PDB entry 1UBT | X-ray diffraction, 1.34 A resolution | chains S and L

Chain S:
Name: Periplasmic [NiFe] hydrogenase Small subunit
Organism: Desulfovibrio vulgaris str. 'Miyazaki F'
Notes: EC 1.12.2.1
UniProt: P21853 (PHNS_DESVM); residues 1-267 here correspond to UniProt positions 51-317 (UniProt number = residue number + 50)
Chain sequence (267 residues; numbered 1 to 267; the number before each row is that of its first residue):
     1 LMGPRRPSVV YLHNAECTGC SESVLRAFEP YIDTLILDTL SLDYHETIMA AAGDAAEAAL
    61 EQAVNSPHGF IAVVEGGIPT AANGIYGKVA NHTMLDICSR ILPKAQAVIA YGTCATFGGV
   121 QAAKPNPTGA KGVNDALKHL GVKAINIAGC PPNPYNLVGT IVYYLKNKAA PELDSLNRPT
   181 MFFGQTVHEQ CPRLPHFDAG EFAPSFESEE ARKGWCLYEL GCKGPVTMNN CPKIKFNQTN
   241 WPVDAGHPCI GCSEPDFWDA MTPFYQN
Bound ions: 4Fe-4S cluster Fe site 1: Cys-17, Cys-20, Cys-114, Cys-150; 4Fe-4S cluster Fe site 2: His-188, Cys-191, Cys-216, Cys-222; 3Fe-4S cluster Fe: Cys-231, Cys-249, Cys-252
Small-molecule neighbours:
  - 3Fe-4S cluster (F3S): Val-187, Thr-227, Asn-229, Cys-231, Phe-236, Trp-241, Pro-242, Cys-249, Ile-250, Gly-251, Cys-252, Ser-253
  - 4Fe-4S cluster (SF4), molecule 1: Glu-16, Cys-17, Thr-18, Gly-19, Cys-20, Glu-75, Gly-112, Thr-113, Cys-114, Val-120, Gly-149, Cys-150, Pro-151
  - 4Fe-4S cluster (SF4), molecule 2: Val-187, His-188, Cys-191, Arg-193, Leu-194, Phe-197, Cys-216, Leu-217, Tyr-218, Cys-222, Gly-224, Pro-225, Val-243

Chain L:
Name: Periplasmic [NiFe] hydrogenase Large subunit
Organism: Desulfovibrio vulgaris str. 'Miyazaki F'
Notes: EC 1.12.2.1
UniProt: P21852 (PHNL_DESVM); residue numbers follow UniProt; this construct covers 19-552
Chain sequence (534 residues; row label = number of the first residue in the row):
    19 SSYSGPIVVD PVTRIEGHLR IEVEVENGKV KNAYSSSTLF RGLEIILKGR DPRDAQHFTQ
    79 RTCGVCTYTH ALASTRCVDN AVGVHIPKNA TYIRNLVLGA QYLHDHIVHF YHLHALDFVD
   139 VTAALKADPA KAAKVASSIS PRKTTAADLK AVQDKLKTFV ETGQLGPFTN AYFLGGHPAY
   199 YLDPETNLIA TAHYLEALRL QVKAARAMAV FGAKNPHTQF TVVGGVTCYD ALTPQRIAEF
   259 EALWKETKAF VDEVYIPDLL VVAAAYKDWT QYGGTDNFIT FGEFPKDEYD LNSRFFKPGV
   319 VFKRDFKNIK PFDKMQIEEH VRHSWYEGAE ARHPWKGQTQ PKYTDLHGDD RYSWMKAPRY
   379 MGEPMETGPL AQVLIAYSQG HPKVKAVTDA VLAKLGVGPE ALFSTLGRTA ARGIETAVIA
   439 EYVGVMLQEY KDNIAKGDNV ICAPWEMPKQ AEGVGFVNAP RGGLSHWIRI EDGKIGNFQL
   499 VVPSTWTLGP RCDKNKLSPV EASLIGTPVA DAKRPVEILR TVHSFDPCIA CGVH
Bound ions: Mg2+: Glu-62, Leu-498, His-552; Ni ion: Cys-81, Cys-84, Cys-546, Cys-549
Small-molecule neighbours: FNE ((mu-sulphido)-bis(mu-cys,S)-[tricarbonyliron-di-(cys,S)nickel(II)](fe-ni)): Cys-81, Cys-84, Thr-87, His-88, Ala-477, Pro-478, Arg-479, Leu-482, Val-500, Pro-501, Ser-502, Cys-546, Cys-549
Curated features (UniProtKB/Swiss-Prot):
  - binding site (Mg(2+)): Glu-62, Leu-498, His-552
  - binding site (Ni(2+)): Cys-81, Cys-84, Cys-546, Cys-549
  - binding site (Fe cation): Cys-84, Cys-549

How chain S and chain L interact:
Contacting residue pairs - 184 pairs, chain S then chain L:
  Leu-1(S) / Gln-182(L)
  Leu-1(S) / Leu-183(L)  hydrogen bond (backbone-backbone)
  Leu-1(S) / Gly-184(L)  hydrogen bond (backbone-backbone)
  Leu-1(S) / Thr-187(L)
  Met-2(S) / Gly-181(L)
  Met-2(S) / Gln-182(L)
  Gly-3(S) / Gln-182(L)
  Pro-4(S) / Thr-180(L)
  Pro-4(S) / Gln-182(L)  hydrogen bond (backbone-side chain)
  Arg-5(S) / Gln-182(L)  hydrogen bond (backbone-side chain)
  Arg-6(S) / Phe-177(L)
  Arg-6(S) / Thr-180(L)  hydrogen bond
  Arg-6(S) / Gln-182(L)  hydrogen bond (backbone-side chain)
  His-13(S) / His-36(L)  hydrogen bond (backbone-side chain)
  Asn-14(S) / His-36(L)
  Asn-14(S) / Leu-57(L)
  Ala-15(S) / Leu-57(L)  hydrophobic
  Glu-16(S) / Glu-34(L)
  Glu-16(S) / His-36(L)
  Glu-16(S) / Arg-59(L)
  Glu-16(S) / Ala-548(L)
  Cys-17(S) / Glu-34(L)
  Cys-17(S) / Arg-59(L)
  Cys-17(S) / Arg-79(L)
  Cys-17(S) / Thr-80(L)
  Cys-17(S) / Cys-81(L)
  Cys-17(S) / Gly-82(L)  hydrogen bond (backbone-backbone)
  Cys-17(S) / His-235(L)
  Thr-18(S) / Glu-34(L)  hydrogen bond
  Thr-18(S) / Val-83(L)
  Gly-19(S) / Gly-82(L)
  Gly-19(S) / Pro-234(L)
  Glu-22(S) / Gly-82(L)
  Glu-22(S) / Val-83(L)
  Glu-22(S) / His-122(L)
  Glu-22(S) / Pro-234(L)
  Ser-23(S) / Pro-234(L)
  Leu-25(S) / Gln-219(L)  hydrogen bond (backbone-side chain)
  Leu-25(S) / Val-220(L)
  Arg-26(S) / His-122(L)  hydrogen bond
  Arg-26(S) / Gln-219(L)  hydrogen bond
  Arg-26(S) / Ala-223(L)
  Arg-26(S) / Asn-233(L)
  Phe-28(S) / Arg-224(L)
  Tyr-31(S) / Arg-217(L)
  Asp-33(S) / Leu-216(L)
  Asp-33(S) / Arg-217(L)  salt bridge
  Thr-34(S) / Arg-217(L)  hydrogen bond
  Ile-36(S) / Phe-177(L)
  Leu-37(S) / Phe-177(L)  hydrophobic
  Asp-38(S) / Lys-173(L)  salt bridge
  Ser-41(S) / Gln-182(L)
  Leu-42(S) / Gly-184(L)
  Leu-42(S) / Pro-185(L)
  Asp-43(S) / Gly-184(L)
  Tyr-44(S) / Pro-29(L)
  Glu-46(S) / Thr-31(L)
  Glu-46(S) / Arg-32(L)  hydrogen bond (backbone-backbone)
  Glu-46(S) / His-36(L)  salt bridge
  Thr-47(S) / Arg-32(L)
  Thr-47(S) / Leu-131(L)
  Ile-48(S) / Arg-32(L)
  Met-49(S) / Thr-31(L)
  Met-49(S) / Arg-32(L)  hydrogen bond (backbone-side chain)
  Met-49(S) / Pro-185(L)
  Ala-50(S) / Arg-32(L)  hydrogen bond (backbone-side chain)
  Ala-50(S) / Leu-134(L)  hydrophobic
  Ala-50(S) / Pro-185(L)  hydrogen bond (backbone-backbone)
  Ala-50(S) / Ala-189(L)  hydrophobic
  Ala-51(S) / Thr-31(L)  hydrogen bond (backbone-side chain)
  Ala-51(S) / Thr-187(L)
  Ala-51(S) / Asn-188(L)
  Ala-52(S) / Val-27(L)  hydrophobic
  Ala-52(S) / Pro-29(L)
  Ala-52(S) / Thr-31(L)
  Ala-52(S) / Tyr-190(L)  hydrogen bond (backbone-side chain)
  Ala-52(S) / Leu-537(L)  hydrophobic
  Gly-53(S) / Val-27(L)
  Gly-53(S) / Asp-28(L)
  Gly-53(S) / Pro-29(L)  hydrogen bond (backbone-backbone)
  Ala-55(S) / Asn-188(L)
  Ala-55(S) / Tyr-190(L)  hydrophobic
  Ala-58(S) / Asn-188(L)
  Ala-59(S) / Thr-187(L)
  Ala-59(S) / Asn-188(L)  hydrogen bond (backbone-side chain)
  Gln-62(S) / Thr-187(L)
  Ile-85(S) / Tyr-361(L)  hydrophobic
  Tyr-86(S) / Thr-56(L)
  Tyr-86(S) / Leu-57(L)
  Tyr-86(S) / Phe-58(L)  hydrogen bond (backbone-backbone)
  Tyr-86(S) / Trp-372(L)  hydrophobic
  Gly-87(S) / Thr-56(L)
  Gly-87(S) / Leu-57(L)
  Lys-88(S) / Thr-56(L)  hydrogen bond (backbone-side chain)
  Lys-88(S) / Tyr-361(L)  hydrogen bond
  Lys-88(S) / Asp-363(L)  salt bridge
  Val-89(S) / Asp-28(L)
  Val-89(S) / His-36(L)
  Ala-90(S) / Asp-28(L)  hydrogen bond (backbone-side chain)
  Asn-91(S) / Asp-28(L)
  Asn-91(S) / Arg-38(L)
  Asn-91(S) / Leu-364(L)
  Met-94(S) / His-36(L)
  Met-94(S) / Leu-57(L)  hydrophobic
  Val-120(S) / Leu-61(L)  hydrophobic
  Val-120(S) / Ile-64(L)
  Gln-121(S) / Arg-59(L)
  Gln-121(S) / Ile-64(L)
  Ala-123(S) / Ile-64(L)
  Ala-123(S) / Arg-68(L)
  Ala-123(S) / Phe-76(L)  hydrophobic
  Lys-124(S) / Ile-64(L)
  Lys-124(S) / Arg-68(L)  hydrogen bond (backbone-side chain)
  Pro-125(S) / Ile-63(L)  hydrophobic
  Pro-125(S) / Ile-64(L)
  Pro-127(S) / Arg-59(L)
  Pro-127(S) / Ile-63(L)  hydrophobic
  Pro-127(S) / Ile-64(L)
  Thr-128(S) / Phe-58(L)
  Thr-128(S) / Arg-59(L)
  Cys-150(S) / Arg-79(L)  hydrogen bond (backbone-side chain)
  Cys-150(S) / Lys-232(L)
  Cys-150(S) / His-235(L)  hydrogen bond (backbone-side chain)
  Pro-151(S) / Pro-234(L)
  Pro-151(S) / His-235(L)
  Phe-206(S) / Val-240(L)  hydrophobic
  Phe-206(S) / Thr-245(L)
  Phe-206(S) / Tyr-247(L)  hydrogen bond (backbone-side chain)
  Phe-206(S) / Cys-460(L)  hydrophobic
  Glu-207(S) / Tyr-247(L)
  Glu-207(S) / Cys-460(L)
  Glu-207(S) / Pro-462(L)
  Ser-208(S) / Tyr-247(L)
  Ala-211(S) / Tyr-247(L)
  Arg-212(S) / Tyr-247(L)
  Arg-212(S) / Leu-250(L)
  Arg-212(S) / Asn-457(L)  hydrogen bond (side chain-backbone)
  Phe-236(S) / Lys-232(L)
  Asn-237(S) / Arg-224(L)  hydrogen bond (backbone-side chain)
  Asn-237(S) / Ala-227(L)
  Asn-237(S) / Lys-232(L)
  Asn-237(S) / Asn-233(L)  hydrogen bond (side chain-backbone)
  Gln-238(S) / Arg-224(L)
  Thr-239(S) / Arg-224(L)
  Thr-239(S) / Ala-227(L)
  Thr-239(S) / Arg-254(L)  hydrogen bond
  Thr-239(S) / Glu-257(L)  hydrogen bond
  Asn-240(S) / Ala-227(L)  hydrogen bond (side chain-backbone)
  Asn-240(S) / Val-228(L)  hydrogen bond (side chain-backbone)
  Asn-240(S) / Ala-231(L)
  Asn-240(S) / Arg-254(L)  hydrogen bond
  Trp-241(S) / Ala-231(L)  hydrogen bond (backbone-backbone)
  Pro-242(S) / Ala-231(L)  hydrophobic
  Pro-242(S) / Lys-232(L)
  Pro-242(S) / Gln-237(L)
  Ala-245(S) / Ala-231(L)  hydrophobic
  Ala-245(S) / Thr-245(L)  hydrogen bond (backbone-side chain)
  Ala-245(S) / Cys-246(L)  hydrogen bond (backbone-backbone)
  Gly-246(S) / Thr-245(L)
  His-247(S) / His-75(L)
  His-247(S) / Gln-237(L)
  His-247(S) / Thr-239(L)
  His-247(S) / Val-240(L)
  His-247(S) / Thr-245(L)
  Pro-248(S) / Gln-237(L)  hydrogen bond (backbone-side chain)
  Cys-249(S) / Gln-237(L)
  Ile-250(S) / Gln-237(L)
  Trp-258(S) / Arg-68(L)  hydrogen bond (backbone-side chain)
  Trp-258(S) / His-75(L)
  Trp-258(S) / Phe-76(L)  hydrophobic
  Trp-258(S) / Arg-79(L)
  Asp-259(S) / Arg-68(L)  salt bridge
  Thr-262(S) / Arg-68(L)
  Thr-262(S) / Asp-72(L)
  Pro-263(S) / Asp-69(L)
  Pro-263(S) / Asp-72(L)
  Phe-264(S) / Asp-72(L)  hydrogen bond (backbone-side chain)
  Phe-264(S) / His-75(L)
  Phe-264(S) / Phe-76(L)  hydrophobic
  Tyr-265(S) / Arg-71(L)
  Tyr-265(S) / Gln-74(L)  hydrogen bond
  Tyr-265(S) / His-75(L)
  Tyr-265(S) / Thr-239(L)
  Tyr-265(S) / Val-240(L)
Other interface residues (no listed pair), chain S (88 interface residues in all): Ala-27, Ile-32, Ala-56, Glu-57, Pro-79, Asp-244, Gln-266
Other interface residues (no listed pair), chain L (83 interface residues in all): Ile-33, Gly-35, Gly-60, His-130, Phe-186, Leu-213, Phe-229, Asp-248, Pro-359, Val-458

In short:
Chain S and chain L form an interface of 88 and 83 residues respectively, with 44 hydrogen bonds and 5 salt
bridges. Among the polar pairs are Asp-33(S)/Arg-217(L), Asp-38(S)/Lys-173(L) and Glu-46(S)/His-36(L). Bound
to chain S: 4Fe-4S cluster and 3Fe-4S cluster.
Here chain S is Periplasmic [NiFe] hydrogenase Small subunit and chain L is Periplasmic [NiFe] hydrogenase
Large subunit, both from Desulfovibrio vulgaris str. 'Miyazaki F'. Entry 1UBT (Three-dimensional Structure of
The Carbon Monoxide Complex of [NiFe]hydrogenase From Desulufovibrio vulgaris Miyazaki F) was determined by
X-ray diffraction together with 1UBH, 1UBJ, 1UBK, 1UBL, 1UBM, 1UBO, 1UBR and 1UBU from the same study.
